PDB entry 7R9T | X-ray diffraction, 2.00 A resolution | chains A and B

== Chain A (and B) ==
Protein: Hematopoietic progenitor kinase
From: Homo sapiens
Notes: EC 2.7.11.1; chain B of this document is another copy of the same molecule, construct and numbering; everything in this record applies to it too
Reference sequence: Q92918 (M4K1_HUMAN); numbering as in UniProt (aligned over 2-293)
Chain sequence (297 residues; each row starts with the number of its first residue; numbering starts at 0):
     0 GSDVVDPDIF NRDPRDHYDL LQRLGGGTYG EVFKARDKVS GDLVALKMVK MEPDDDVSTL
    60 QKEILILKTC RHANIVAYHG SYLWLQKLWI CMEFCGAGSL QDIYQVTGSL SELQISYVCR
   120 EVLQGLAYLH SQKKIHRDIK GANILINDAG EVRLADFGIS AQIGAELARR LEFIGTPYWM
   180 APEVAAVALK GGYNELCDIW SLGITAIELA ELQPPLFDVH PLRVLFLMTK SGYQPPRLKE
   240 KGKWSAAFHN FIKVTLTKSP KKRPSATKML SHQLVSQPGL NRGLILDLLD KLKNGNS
Unresolved in the structure: 0-2, 294-296 (chain B: 0-3, 38-39, 52-55, 295-296)
Differences from the reference sequence: expression tag (0-1, 294-296); conflict Glu165 (Thr in Q92918), Glu171 (Ser in Q92918)
Curated features (UniProtKB/Swiss-Prot):
  - active site: Asp137 (Proton acceptor)
  - binding site (ATP): Leu23 to Val31, Lys46
  - modified residue: Thr175 (Phosphothreonine)
Residues lining bound ligands: 2TR (6-amino-3-[(1S,3R)-4'-chloro-3-hydroxy-1',2'-dihydrospiro[cyclopentane-1,3'-pyrrolo[2,3-b]pyridin]-5'-yl]-2-fluoro-N,N-dimethylbenzamide): Gln21, Leu23, Gly24, Tyr28, Val31, Ala44, Lys46, Val75, Met91, Glu92, Phe93, Cys94, Gly95, Ala96, Gly97, Ser98, Asp101, Leu144, Ala154
Reported in the primary citation:
  - binding site for 2TR: Lys46

== How chain A and chain B interact ==
Pairs across the interface - 92 pairs, chain A then chain B:
  Arg136(A) - Ile173(B)
  Arg136(A) - Val183(B)
  Ile138(A) - Trp178(B)
  Lys139(A) - Thr175(B)
  Lys139(A) - Trp178(B)
  Gln161(A) - Phe172(B)
  Glu165(A) - Arg169(B)
  Ile173(A) - Leu224(B)  hydrophobic
  Thr175(A) - Lys139(B)
  Pro176(A) - Pro220(B)
  Pro176(A) - Leu224(B)  hydrophobic
  Pro176(A) - Met227(B)
  Tyr177(A) - Ile203(B)
  Tyr177(A) - Pro213(B)  hydrophobic
  Tyr177(A) - Pro214(B)
  Tyr177(A) - Leu215(B)
  Tyr177(A) - Phe216(B)  hydrogen bond (side chain-backbone)
  Tyr177(A) - Val218(B)  hydrogen bond (side chain-backbone)
  Tyr177(A) - Pro220(B)
  Tyr177(A) - Val223(B)  hydrophobic
  Trp178(A) - Ile138(B)
  Trp178(A) - Lys139(B)
  Trp178(A) - Trp199(B)
  Trp178(A) - Ser200(B)  hydrogen bond (backbone-side chain)
  Trp178(A) - Ile203(B)
  Trp178(A) - Thr204(B)
  Trp178(A) - Glu207(B)  hydrogen bond
  Trp178(A) - Pro213(B)  hydrophobic
  Met179(A) - Trp199(B)  hydrogen bond (backbone-side chain)
  Met179(A) - Met227(B)
  Ala180(A) - Cys196(B)  hydrophobic
  Ala180(A) - Trp199(B)
  Ala180(A) - Arg262(B)
  Pro181(A) - Trp199(B)
  Pro181(A) - Met227(B)
  Pro181(A) - Tyr232(B)  hydrophobic
  Glu182(A) - Tyr192(B)
  Glu182(A) - Cys196(B)
  Glu182(A) - Pro259(B)
  Glu182(A) - Arg262(B)  salt bridge
  Val183(A) - Arg136(B)
  Val183(A) - Tyr192(B)  hydrophobic
  Val183(A) - Cys196(B)  hydrophobic
  Ala184(A) - Leu224(B)  hydrophobic
  Ala184(A) - Met227(B)  hydrophobic
  Ala184(A) - Thr228(B)
  Ala185(A) - Thr228(B)
  Val186(A) - Gly190(B)
  Val186(A) - Gly191(B)
  Leu188(A) - Leu224(B)
  Leu188(A) - Thr228(B)
  Lys189(A) - Thr228(B)  hydrogen bond (side chain-backbone)
  Gly190(A) - Val186(B)
  Gly191(A) - Val186(B)
  Tyr192(A) - Glu182(B)
  Tyr192(A) - Val183(B)  hydrophobic
  Cys196(A) - Glu182(B)
  Cys196(A) - Val183(B)  hydrophobic
  Trp199(A) - Trp178(B)
  Trp199(A) - Met179(B)  hydrogen bond (side chain-backbone)
  Trp199(A) - Ala180(B)
  Trp199(A) - Pro181(B)
  Ser200(A) - Trp178(B)  hydrogen bond (side chain-backbone)
  Ile203(A) - Tyr177(B)
  Ile203(A) - Trp178(B)
  Thr204(A) - Trp178(B)
  Glu207(A) - Trp178(B)  hydrogen bond
  Pro213(A) - Tyr177(B)  hydrophobic
  Pro213(A) - Trp178(B)  hydrophobic
  Leu215(A) - Tyr177(B)
  Phe216(A) - Tyr177(B)  hydrogen bond (backbone-side chain)
  Val218(A) - Tyr177(B)  hydrogen bond (backbone-side chain)
  Pro220(A) - Pro176(B)
  Pro220(A) - Tyr177(B)
  Val223(A) - Tyr177(B)  hydrophobic
  Leu224(A) - Pro176(B)  hydrophobic
  Leu224(A) - Met179(B)  hydrophobic
  Leu224(A) - Ala184(B)  hydrophobic
  Leu224(A) - Leu188(B)
  Phe225(A) - Leu188(B)
  Met227(A) - Pro176(B)
  Met227(A) - Met179(B)
  Met227(A) - Pro181(B)
  Met227(A) - Ala184(B)  hydrophobic
  Thr228(A) - Ala185(B)
  Thr228(A) - Leu188(B)
  Thr228(A) - Lys189(B)
  Lys257(A) - Pro181(B)
  Lys257(A) - Glu182(B)
  Pro259(A) - Glu182(B)
  Arg262(A) - Ala180(B)
  Arg262(A) - Glu182(B)  salt bridge
Interface residues without a listed pair, chain A (48 interface residues in all): Arg169, Leu170, Leu195, Pro214, His219, Tyr232
Interface residues without a listed pair, chain B (46 interface residues in all): Leu170, Leu195, His219, Lys257

== Summary ==
48 residues of chain A and 46 residues of chain B are in contact, with 11 hydrogen bonds and 2 salt bridges.
Among the polar pairs are Glu182(A)-Arg262(B), Tyr177(A)-Phe216(B) and Tyr177(A)-Val218(B). Bound to chain A:
compound 2TR. The paper reports a binding site for 2TR at Lys46(A).
Both chains are Hematopoietic progenitor kinase (Homo sapiens). Entry 7R9T (Crystal structure of HPK1 in
complex with compound 17) was determined by X-ray diffraction, deposited together with 7R9L, 7R9N and 7R9P.
